PDB entry 7OH1 | electron microscopy, 8.00 A resolution (low resolution: residue-level contacts below are approximate; hydrogen-bond / salt-bridge calls are withheld) | chains A and D of the 3 polymer chains in the assembly

Chain A:
Name: Tetanus toxin
Organism: Clostridium tetani
UniProt: Q93N27 (Q93N27_CLOTA); residues 1-870 here correspond to UniProt positions 2-871 (UniProt number = residue number + 1)
Chain sequence (870 residues; row label = number of the first residue in the row):
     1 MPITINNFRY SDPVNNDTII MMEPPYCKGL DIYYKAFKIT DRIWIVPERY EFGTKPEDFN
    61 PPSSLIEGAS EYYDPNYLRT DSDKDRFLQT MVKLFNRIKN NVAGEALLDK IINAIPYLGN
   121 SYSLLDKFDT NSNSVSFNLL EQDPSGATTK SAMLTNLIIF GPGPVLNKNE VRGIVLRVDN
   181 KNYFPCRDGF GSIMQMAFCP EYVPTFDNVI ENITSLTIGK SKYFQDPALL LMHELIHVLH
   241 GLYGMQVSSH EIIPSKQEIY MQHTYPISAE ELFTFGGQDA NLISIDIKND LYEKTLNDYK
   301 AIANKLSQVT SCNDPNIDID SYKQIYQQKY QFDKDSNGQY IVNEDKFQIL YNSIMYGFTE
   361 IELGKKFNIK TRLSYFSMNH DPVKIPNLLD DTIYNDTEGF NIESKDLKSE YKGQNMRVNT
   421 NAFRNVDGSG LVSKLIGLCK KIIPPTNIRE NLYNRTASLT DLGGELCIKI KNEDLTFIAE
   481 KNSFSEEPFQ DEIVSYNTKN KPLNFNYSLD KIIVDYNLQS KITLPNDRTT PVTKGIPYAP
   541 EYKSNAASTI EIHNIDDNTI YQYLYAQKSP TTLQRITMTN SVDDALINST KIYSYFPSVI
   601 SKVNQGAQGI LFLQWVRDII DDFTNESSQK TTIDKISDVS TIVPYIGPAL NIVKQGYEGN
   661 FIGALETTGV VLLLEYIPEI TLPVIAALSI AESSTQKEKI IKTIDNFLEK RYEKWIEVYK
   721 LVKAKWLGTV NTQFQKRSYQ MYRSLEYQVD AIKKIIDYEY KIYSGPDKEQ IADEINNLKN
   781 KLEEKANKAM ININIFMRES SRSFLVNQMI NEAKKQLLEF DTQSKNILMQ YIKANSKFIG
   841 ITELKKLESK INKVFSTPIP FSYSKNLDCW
Not modelled in the structure: 441-465
Disulfide bonds: C439-C467
Sequence notes: conflict M1 (Ile2 in Q93N27), D12 (Val13 in Q93N27), L140 (Ser141 in Q93N27), N156 (Ser157 in Q93N27), A197 (Thr198 in Q93N27), V203 (Ile204 in Q93N27), S458 (Ala459 in Q93N27), T476 (Ile477 in Q93N27), V514 (Leu515 in Q93N27), A813 (Thr814 in Q93N27)

Chain D:
Name: Fab TT110
Organism: Homo sapiens
Notes: antibody fragment or engineered binder
Chain sequence (212 residues; each row starts with the number of its first residue):
   231 VLTQGPVTLS VSPGGRGTLS CRASRSISTT LAWYQQKPGQ APRLLIYGAS TRATGIPARF
   291 TGSGSGTEFT LTISSLQSED FAVYYCQQYN DWPVTFGQGT QVEVKRTVAA PSVFIFPPSD
   351 EQLKSGTASV VCLLNNFYPR EAKVQWKVDN ALQSGNSQES VTEQDSKDST YSLSSTLTLS
   411 KADYEKHKVY ACEVTHQGLS SPVTKSFNRG EC
Disulfide bonds: C251-C316, C362-C422

How chain A and chain D interact:
Pairs across the interface (14):
  N580(A) - D321(D)
  N580(A) - W322(D)
  P597(A) - D321(D)
  P597(A) - W322(D)
  I600(A) - W322(D)
  S601(A) - W322(D)
  G656(A) - S258(D)
  Y657(A) - S258(D)
  E658(A) - R255(D)
  E658(A) - S256(D)
  E658(A) - I257(D)
  E658(A) - S258(D)
  G659(A) - S258(D)
  N660(A) - S258(D)
Interface residues without a listed pair, chain D (8 interface residues in all): T259, T260

Summary:
9 residues of chain A and 8 residues of chain D are in contact.
Here chain A is Tetanus toxin (Clostridium tetani) and chain D is Fab TT110 (Homo sapiens). Entry 7OH1
(Tetanus neurotoxin LC-HN domain in complex with TT110-Fab1) was determined by electron microscopy.
